5IDN - chains A and B; structure by X-ray diffraction, 2.26 A resolution.

== Chain A ==
Protein: Cyclin-dependent kinase 8
Source organism: Homo sapiens
Notes: EC 2.7.11.22, 2.7.11.23; fragment: kinase domain, residues 3-405
Reference sequence: P49336 (CDK8_HUMAN); residue numbers follow UniProt; this construct covers 1-364
Chain sequence (370 residues; row label = number of the first residue in the row; numbers below 1 keep their minus sign (Asp-1 is residue -1)):
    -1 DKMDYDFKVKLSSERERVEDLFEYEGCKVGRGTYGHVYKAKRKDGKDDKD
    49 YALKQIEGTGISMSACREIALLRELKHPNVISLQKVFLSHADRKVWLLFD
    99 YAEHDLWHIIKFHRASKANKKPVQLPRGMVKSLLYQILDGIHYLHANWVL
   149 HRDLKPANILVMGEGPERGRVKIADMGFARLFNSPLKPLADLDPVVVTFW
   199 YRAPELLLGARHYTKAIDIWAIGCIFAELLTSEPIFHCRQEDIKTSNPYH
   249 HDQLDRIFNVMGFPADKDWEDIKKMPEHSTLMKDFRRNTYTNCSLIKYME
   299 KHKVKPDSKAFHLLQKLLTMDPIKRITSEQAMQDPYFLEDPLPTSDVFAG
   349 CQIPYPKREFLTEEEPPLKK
Disordered / not traced: -1 to 0, 118-122, 179-194, 239-244, 364-368
Differences from the reference sequence: expression tag (-1 to 0, 365-368)
Residues lining bound ligands: 6A7 ([(2S)-2-(4-chlorophenyl)pyrrolidin-1-yl](3-methyl-1H-pyrazolo[3,4-b]pyridin-5-yl)methanone): Val27, Gly28, Tyr32, Val35, Ala50, Lys52, Ile79, Phe97, Asp98, Tyr99, Ala100, Asp103, Ala155, Asn156, Leu158, Ala172, Asp173, Arg356
Reported in the primary citation:
  - binding site for 6A7: Lys52, Asp98
  - conformationally variable residues (side-chain flip): Lys52

== Chain B ==
Protein: Cyclin-C
Source organism: Homo sapiens
Reference sequence: P24863 (CCNC_HUMAN); residue numbers follow UniProt; this construct covers 1-264
Chain sequence (267 residues; numbered -2 to 264; the number before each row is that of its first residue; numbers below 1 keep their minus sign (Asp-2 is residue -2)):
    -2 DKAMAGNFWQSSHYLQWILDKQDLLKERQKDLKFLSEEEYWKLQIFFTNV
    48 IQALGEHLKLRQQVIATATVYFKRFYARYSLKSIDPVLMAPTCVFLASKV
    98 EEFGVVSNTRLIAAATSVLKTRFSYAFPKEFPYRMNHILECEFYLLELMD
   148 CCLIVYHPYRPLLQYVQDMGQEDMLLPLAWRIVNDTYRTDLCLLYPPFMI
   198 ALACLHVACVVQQKDARQWFAELSVDMEKILEIIRVILKLYEQWKNFDER
   248 KEMATILSKMPKPKPPP
Differences from the reference sequence: expression tag (-2 to 0)

== How chain A and chain B interact ==
Residue-residue contacts (68):
  Met1(A) with Ser80(B); Ile81(B), hydrophobic; Glu137(B); Tyr141(B), hydrophobic; Pro260(B); Lys261(B)
  Asp2(A) with Lys79(B); Ser80(B), hydrogen bond (backbone-backbone); Pro260(B); Lys261(B), hydrogen bond (side chain-backbone)
  Tyr3(A) with Lys261(B), hydrogen bond (backbone-backbone); Pro262(B); Pro263(B), hydrophobic; Pro264(B)
  Asp4(A) with Lys261(B)
  Phe5(A) with Tyr76(B), hydrophobic; Ser80(B); Ile81(B), hydrophobic; Tyr141(B), hydrophobic
  Lys6(A) with Tyr141(B)
  Leu9(A) with Tyr76(B); Tyr141(B), hydrophobic
  Arg13(A) with Glu144(B), salt bridge
  Ile59(A) with Lys96(B), hydrogen bond (backbone-side chain); Glu139(B); Phe140(B), hydrophobic; Leu143(B), hydrophobic
  Met61(A) with Lys96(B); Glu99(B); Gly101(B); Val102(B)
  Cys64(A) with Lys96(B); Leu150(B)
  Arg65(A) with Glu99(B), salt bridge
  Ile67(A) with Cys148(B), hydrophobic; Leu150(B), hydrophobic
  Ala68(A) with Leu150(B), hydrophobic; Ile151(B)
  Leu69(A) with Ala0(B), hydrophobic
  Arg71(A) with Ser9(B); Gln13(B); Asp147(B), salt bridge; Cys148(B); Cys149(B), hydrogen bond
  Glu72(A) with Met1(B); Ser8(B); Ser9(B), hydrogen bond; Ile151(B)
  Leu73(A) with Met1(B), hydrophobic
  Val84(A) with Cys148(B), hydrophobic
  Leu86(A) with Phe140(B); Leu143(B), hydrophobic; Glu144(B)
  Ser87(A) with Phe140(B)
  His88(A) with Phe140(B); Tyr141(B)
  Arg91(A) with Leu136(B), hydrogen bond (side chain-backbone); Phe140(B)
  Asn145(A) with Ala0(B); Met1(B), hydrogen bond (backbone-backbone); Ala2(B); Asn4(B)
  Trp146(A) with Lys-1(B); Ala0(B); Ala2(B)
  Val147(A) with Met1(B), hydrophobic
  Arg150(A) with Glu99(B), salt bridge
  Ala177(A) with Glu99(B)
Also at the interface, not in a pair above, chain A (33 interface residues in all): Gly58, Lys92, Val93, Ala144, Arg178
Also at the interface, not in a pair above, chain B (37 interface residues in all): Asp-2, Phe72, Leu93, Val97

== Summary ==
33 residues of chain A face 37 of chain B across their interface; the contacts include 8 hydrogen bonds and 4
salt bridges. Polar pairs include Arg13(A)-Glu144(B), Arg65(A)-Glu99(B) and Arg71(A)-Asp147(B). Ligands of
chain A: compound 6A7. The paper reports a binding site for 6A7 at Lys52(A) and Asp98(A); conformational
variability at Lys52(A).
Here chain A is Cyclin-dependent kinase 8 and chain B is Cyclin-C, both from Homo sapiens. Entry 5IDN
(CDK8-CYCC IN COMPLEX WITH
[(S)-2-(4-Chloro-phenyl)-pyrrolidin-1-yl]-(3-methyl-1H-pyrazolo[3,4-b]pyridin-5-yl)-methanone) was determined
by X-ray diffraction, deposited together with 5ICP and 5IDP.
